7XKP - chains A and D of the 7 polymer chains in the assembly; structure by electron microscopy, 3.00 A resolution.

Chain A:
Molecule: ATP synthase subunit alpha
Organism: Bacillus sp. PS3
Notes: EC 7.1.2.2
Reference sequence: A0A0M3VGF9 (A0A0M3VGF9_BACP3); numbering as in UniProt (aligned over 1-502)
Sequence (502 residues; numbered 1 to 502; the number before each row is that of its first residue):
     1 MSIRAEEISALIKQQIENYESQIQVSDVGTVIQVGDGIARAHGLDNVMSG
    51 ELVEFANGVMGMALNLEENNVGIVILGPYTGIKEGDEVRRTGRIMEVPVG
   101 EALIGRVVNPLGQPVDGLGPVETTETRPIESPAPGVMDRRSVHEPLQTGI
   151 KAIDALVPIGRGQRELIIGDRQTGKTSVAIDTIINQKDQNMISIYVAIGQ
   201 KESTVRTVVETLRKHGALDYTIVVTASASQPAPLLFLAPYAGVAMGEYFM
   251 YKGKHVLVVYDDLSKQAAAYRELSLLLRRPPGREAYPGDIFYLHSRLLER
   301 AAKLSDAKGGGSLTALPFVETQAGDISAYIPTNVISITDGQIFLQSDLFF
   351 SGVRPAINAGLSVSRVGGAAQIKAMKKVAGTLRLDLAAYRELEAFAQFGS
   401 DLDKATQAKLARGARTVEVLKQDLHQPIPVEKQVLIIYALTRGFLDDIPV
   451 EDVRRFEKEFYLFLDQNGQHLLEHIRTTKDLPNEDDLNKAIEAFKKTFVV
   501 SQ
Not modelled in the structure: 1-23, 502
Differences from the reference sequence: conflict Pro132 (Arg in A0A0M3VGF9), Ser193 (Cys in A0A0M3VGF9), Phe463 (Trp in A0A0M3VGF9)

Chain D:
Molecule: ATP synthase subunit beta
Organism: Bacillus sp. PS3
Notes: EC 7.1.2.2
Reference sequence: A0A0M4U1P9 (A0A0M4U1P9_BACP3); numbering as in UniProt (aligned over 1-473)
Sequence (484 residues; each row starts with the number of its first residue; numbers below 1 keep their minus sign (Met-10 is residue -10)):
   -10 MHHHHHHHHHHMTRGRVIQVMGPVVDVKFENGHLPAIYNALKIQHKARNE
    40 NEVDIDLTLEVALHLGDDTVRTIAMASTDGLIRGMEVIDTGAPISVPVGE
    90 VTLGRVFNVLGEPIDLEGDIPADARRDPIHRPAPKFEELATEVEILETGI
   140 KVVDLLAPYIKGGKIGLFGGAGVGKTVLIQELIHNIAQEHGGISVFAGVG
   190 ERTREGNDLYHEMKDSGVISKTAMVFGQMNEPPGARMRVALTGLTMAEYF
   240 RDEQGQDVLLFIDNIFRFTQAGSEVSALLGRMPSAVGYQPTLATEMGQLQ
   290 ERITSTAKGSITSIQAIYVPADDYTDPAPATTFSHLDATTNLERKLAEMG
   340 IYPAVDPLASTSRALAPEIVGEEHYQVARKVQQTLQRYKELQDIIAILGM
   390 DELSDEDKLVVHRARRIQFFLSQNFHVAEQFTGQPGSYVPVKETVRGFKE
   440 ILEGKYDHLPEDAFRLVGRIEEVVEKAKAMGVEV
Not modelled in the structure: -10 to 0, 471-473
Differences from the reference sequence: initiating methionine (-10); expression tag (-9 to 0)

Chain A / chain D interface:
Pairs across the interface - 61 pairs, chain A then chain D:
  Ile32(A) - Gly55(D)
  Gln33(A) - His53(D)
  Gln33(A) - Leu54(D)
  Val34(A) - Leu52(D)
  Val34(A) - His53(D)  hydrogen bond (backbone-backbone)
  Gly35(A) - Leu52(D)
  Asp36(A) - Leu52(D)
  Asp36(A) - Arg270(D)  salt bridge
  Tyr79(A) - Tyr27(D)  hydrogen bond
  Thr80(A) - Ile26(D)
  Lys83(A) - Leu23(D)
  Lys83(A) - Ala25(D)
  Lys83(A) - His53(D)
  Glu84(A) - Leu23(D)
  Glu84(A) - His53(D)  hydrogen bond (backbone-side chain)
  Glu84(A) - Gly55(D)
  Glu84(A) - Asp56(D)  hydrogen bond (side chain-backbone)
  Glu84(A) - Asp57(D)  hydrogen bond (side chain-backbone)
  Val115(A) - Phe125(D)
  Arg171(A) - Phe322(D)
  Arg171(A) - Ser323(D)  hydrogen bond (side chain-backbone)
  Arg171(A) - Leu325(D)  hydrogen bond (side chain-backbone)
  Lys201(A) - His324(D)  hydrogen bond (side chain-backbone)
  Lys201(A) - Asp326(D)  salt bridge
  Glu202(A) - Phe125(D)
  Glu202(A) - Leu128(D)
  Glu202(A) - Glu290(D)
  Ser203(A) - Leu128(D)
  Arg206(A) - Phe125(D)  hydrogen bond (side chain-backbone)
  Arg206(A) - Glu126(D)
  Arg206(A) - Leu128(D)
  Arg206(A) - Ala129(D)
  Arg206(A) - Thr130(D)
  Glu210(A) - Thr130(D)
  Ser227(A) - Glu290(D)  hydrogen bond
  Ala228(A) - Gly286(D)
  Ala228(A) - Glu290(D)  hydrogen bond (backbone-side chain)
  Ala228(A) - His324(D)
  Ser229(A) - Gln287(D)
  Ser229(A) - Glu290(D)  hydrogen bond (backbone-side chain)
  Lys265(A) - Ser323(D)
  Arg271(A) - Ser273(D)
  Arg271(A) - Ala274(D)
  Glu272(A) - Pro279(D)
  Glu272(A) - Thr280(D)
  Glu272(A) - Thr283(D)
  Leu275(A) - Pro272(D)
  Arg278(A) - Gly269(D)  hydrogen bond (side chain-backbone)
  Arg278(A) - Met271(D)
  Arg279(A) - Met271(D)
  Glu284(A) - Ala274(D)
  Ala285(A) - Pro272(D)
  Ala285(A) - Ser273(D)
  Ala285(A) - Ala274(D)
  Gln322(A) - Tyr313(D)
  Gln322(A) - Ala319(D)
  Phe350(A) - Leu347(D)
  Phe350(A) - Thr350(D)
  Phe350(A) - Gln375(D)
  Gly352(A) - Arg368(D)
  Leu424(A) - Glu357(D)
Other interface residues (no listed pair), chain A (44 interface residues in all): Val107, Asp116, Gly117, Gln172, Thr204, Val205, Thr207, Val209, Gln230, Leu276, Glu320, Ala323, Arg354
Other interface residues (no listed pair), chain D (46 interface residues in all): Ala122, Glu127, Val132, Lys153, Thr314, Arg352, Tyr364

Summary:
44 residues of chain A and 46 residues of chain D are in contact; the contacts include 13 hydrogen bonds and 2
salt bridges. Among the polar pairs are Asp36(A)-Arg270(D), Lys201(A)-Asp326(D) and Tyr79(A)-Tyr27(D).
Here chain A is ATP synthase subunit alpha and chain D is ATP synthase subunit beta, both from Bacillus sp.
PS3. Entry 7XKP (F1 domain of epsilon C-terminal domain deleted FoF1 from Bacillus PS3,state1,unisite
condition) was determined by electron microscopy (same publication as 7XKH, 7XKO, 7XKQ and 7XKR).
